PDB entry 3GL0 | X-ray diffraction, 1.75 A resolution | chains A and C of the 3 polymer chains in the assembly

# Chain A (and C)
Molecule: DdmC
From: Stenotrophomonas maltophilia
Notes: chain C of this document is another copy of the same molecule, construct and numbering; everything in this record applies to it too
UniProt: Q5S3I3 (Q5S3I3_STEMA); residues 3-340 here correspond to UniProt positions 2-339 (UniProt number = residue number - 1)
Chain sequence (349 residues; row label = number of the first residue in the row):
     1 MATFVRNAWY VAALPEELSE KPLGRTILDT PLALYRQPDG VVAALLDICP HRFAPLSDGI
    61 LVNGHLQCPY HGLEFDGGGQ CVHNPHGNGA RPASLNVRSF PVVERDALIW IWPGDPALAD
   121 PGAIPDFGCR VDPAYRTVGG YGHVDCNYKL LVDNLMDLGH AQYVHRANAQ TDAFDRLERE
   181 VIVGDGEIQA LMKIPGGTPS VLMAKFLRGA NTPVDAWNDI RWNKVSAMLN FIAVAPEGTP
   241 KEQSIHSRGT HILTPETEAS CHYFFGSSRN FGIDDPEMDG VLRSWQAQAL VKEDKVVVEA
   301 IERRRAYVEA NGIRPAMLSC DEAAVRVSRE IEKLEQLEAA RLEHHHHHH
Not modelled in the structure: 1, 342-349 (chain C: 1, 159-177, 208-212, 341-349)
Differences from the reference sequence: insertion (1-2, 341); expression tag (342-349)
Ion coordination: 2Fe-2S cluster Fe: Cys49, His51, Cys68, His71; Fe ion: His160, His165, Asp294 (together with oxygen molecule)
Ligand contacts:
  - 2Fe-2S cluster (FES): Cys49, His51, Arg52, Phe53, Ala54, Cys68, Tyr70, His71, Gly72, Leu73
  - 3,6-dichloro-2-hydroxybenzoic acid (HXX): Leu202, Met203, Phe206, Asn230, Ile232, Ser247, Gly249, His251, Ser267, Leu282, Trp285, Leu290
  - oxygen molecule (OXY): Asn154, Leu155, Leu158, His160, His165, Trp285, Leu290, Asp294
Swiss-Prot annotation at these positions:
  - binding site ([2Fe-2S] cluster): Cys49, His51, Cys68, His71
  - binding site (Fe cation): His160, His165, Asp294
  - binding site (3,6-dichloro-2-methoxybenzoate): Asn230, His251, Trp285
  - site: Asn154 (Plays a role in the stabilization of the metal coordination)

# Interface between chain A and chain C
Contacting residue pairs (53):
  Asp153(A) - Arg52(C)  salt bridge
  Asn154(A) - Tyr70(C)  hydrogen bond
  Asp157(A) - His71(C)  salt bridge
  His160(A) - Tyr70(C)
  His160(A) - His71(C)
  Tyr163(A) - Gln67(C)
  Tyr163(A) - Pro69(C)
  Tyr163(A) - Tyr70(C)
  Tyr163(A) - His71(C)
  Tyr163(A) - Gly72(C)
  Tyr163(A) - Pro85(C)
  Val164(A) - Pro69(C)
  Val164(A) - Tyr70(C)  hydrophobic
  Arg166(A) - Gln67(C)  hydrogen bond
  Phe174(A) - His86(C)
  Val297(A) - Tyr70(C)  hydrophobic
  Ala300(A) - Pro55(C)  hydrophobic
  Ile301(A) - Arg52(C)
  Ile301(A) - Phe53(C)
  Ile301(A) - Ala54(C)  hydrophobic
  Ile301(A) - Tyr70(C)  hydrophobic
  Arg304(A) - Asp47(C)  salt bridge
  Arg304(A) - Phe53(C)
  Arg304(A) - Pro55(C)
  Tyr307(A) - Asp29(C)
  Tyr307(A) - Thr30(C)
  Tyr307(A) - Pro31(C)
  Tyr307(A) - Leu46(C)
  Tyr307(A) - Ile48(C)  hydrophobic
  Tyr307(A) - Arg98(C)  hydrogen bond
  Val308(A) - Phe53(C)  hydrophobic
  Ile313(A) - Phe53(C)  hydrophobic
  Arg314(A) - Phe53(C)
  Pro315(A) - Pro50(C)
  Pro315(A) - His51(C)
  Pro315(A) - Phe53(C)
  Ala316(A) - Pro50(C)  hydrogen bond (backbone-backbone)
  Ala316(A) - His51(C)  hydrogen bond (backbone-backbone)
  Ala316(A) - Ser94(C)
  Ala316(A) - Leu95(C)  hydrophobic
  Met317(A) - His51(C)
  Met317(A) - Arg52(C)
  Leu318(A) - His51(C)
  Leu318(A) - Leu73(C)  hydrophobic
  Leu318(A) - Asn84(C)
  Leu318(A) - His86(C)
  Leu318(A) - Leu95(C)  hydrophobic
  Ser319(A) - His86(C)  hydrogen bond (side chain-backbone)
  Ser319(A) - Gly87(C)  hydrogen bond (side chain-backbone)
  Cys320(A) - His86(C)
  Asp321(A) - His51(C)  salt bridge
  Asp321(A) - Arg52(C)  salt bridge
  Ala324(A) - Arg52(C)
Other interface residues (no listed pair), chain A (28 interface residues in all): Leu150, Val296, Val298, Val325
Other interface residues (no listed pair), chain C (28 interface residues in all): Ser57, Asp58, Ile60

# Overview
The chain A/chain C interface involves 28 residues from each chain; the contacts include 7 hydrogen bonds and
5 salt bridges. Among the polar pairs are Asp153(A)-Arg52(C), Asp157(A)-His71(C) and Arg304(A)-Asp47(C).
Ligands of chain A: 2Fe-2S cluster, 3,6-dichloro-2-hydroxybenzoic acid and oxygen molecule.
Chain A and chain C are both DdmC (Stenotrophomonas maltophilia); the structure, Crystal structure of dicamba
monooxygenase bound to 3,6 dichlorosalicylic acid (DCSA), was determined by X-ray diffraction (same
publication as 3GL2 and 3GKE).
